PDB entry 4QWF | X-ray diffraction, 3.00 A resolution | chains D and E of the 28 polymer chains in the assembly

Chain D:
Name: Proteasome subunit alpha type-5
Organism: Saccharomyces cerevisiae
UniProt: P32379 (PSA5_YEAST); residues -7 to 252 here correspond to UniProt positions 1-260 (UniProt number = residue number + 8)
Sequence (260 residues; numbered -7 to 252; the number before each row is that of its first residue; numbers below 1 keep their minus sign (Met-7 is residue -7)):
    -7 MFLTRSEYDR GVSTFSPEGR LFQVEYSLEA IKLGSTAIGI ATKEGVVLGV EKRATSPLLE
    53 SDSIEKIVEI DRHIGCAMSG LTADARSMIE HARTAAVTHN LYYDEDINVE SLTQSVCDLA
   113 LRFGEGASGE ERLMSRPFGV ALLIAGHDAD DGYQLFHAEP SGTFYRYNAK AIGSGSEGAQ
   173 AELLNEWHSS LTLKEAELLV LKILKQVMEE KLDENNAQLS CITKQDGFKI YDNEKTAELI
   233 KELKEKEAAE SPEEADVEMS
Disordered / not traced: -7 to 0, 118-124, 243-252

Chain E:
Name: Proteasome subunit alpha type-6
Organism: Saccharomyces cerevisiae
UniProt: P40302 (PSA6_YEAST); residues 0-233 here correspond to UniProt positions 1-234 (UniProt number = residue number + 1)
Sequence (234 residues; row label = number of the first residue in the row; numbering starts at 0):
     0 MFRNNYDGDT VTFSPTGRLF QVEYALEAIK QGSVTVGLRS NTHAVLVALK RNADELSSYQ
    60 KKIIKCDEHM GLSLAGLAPD ARVLSNYLRQ QCNYSSLVFN RKLAVERAGH LLCDKAQKNT
   120 QSYGGRPYGV GLLIIGYDKS GAHLLEFQPS GNVTELYGTA IGARSQGAKT YLERTLDTFI
   180 KIDGNPDELI KAGVEAISQS LRDESLTVDN LSIAIVGKDT PFTIYDGEAV AKYI
Disordered / not traced: 0-2
Curated features (UniProtKB/Swiss-Prot):
  - modified residue: Ser13 (Phosphoserine)
  - cross-link: Lys190 (Glycyl lysine isopeptide (Lys-Gly) (interchain with G-Cter in ubiquitin))

How chain D and chain E interact:
Residue-residue contacts (44):
  Ser5(D) - Arg125(E)
  Thr6(D) - Gly7(E)
  Thr6(D) - Gln20(E)
  Phe7(D) - Gln20(E)  hydrogen bond (backbone-side chain)
  Phe7(D) - Tyr23(E)
  Phe7(D) - Ala24(E)  hydrophobic
  Phe7(D) - Leu76(E)  hydrophobic
  Phe7(D) - Arg125(E)
  Phe7(D) - Pro126(E)
  Phe7(D) - Gly128(E)
  Ser8(D) - Tyr23(E)
  Pro9(D) - Tyr23(E)  hydrophobic
  Pro9(D) - Glu26(E)
  Glu10(D) - Glu26(E)
  Glu10(D) - Gln30(E)
  Gly11(D) - Tyr23(E)
  Gly11(D) - Ala27(E)
  Leu13(D) - Arg125(E)
  Gln106(D) - Arg81(E)  hydrogen bond
  Asp110(D) - Arg81(E)  salt bridge
  Leu113(D) - Pro78(E)  hydrophobic
  Leu113(D) - Arg125(E)
  Glu117(D) - Tyr122(E)
  Ser153(D) - Pro78(E)
  Gly154(D) - Pro78(E)
  Thr155(D) - Gln59(E)
  Phe156(D) - Gln59(E)
  Tyr157(D) - Arg50(E)
  Tyr157(D) - Ala52(E)
  Tyr157(D) - Ser56(E)
  Tyr157(D) - Ser57(E)
  Tyr157(D) - Gln59(E)
  Arg158(D) - Ser56(E)
  Arg158(D) - Ser57(E)  hydrogen bond (backbone-backbone)
  Tyr159(D) - Ala52(E)
  Tyr159(D) - Asp53(E)
  Tyr159(D) - Leu55(E)
  Tyr159(D) - Ser56(E)
  Asn160(D) - Leu55(E)  hydrogen bond (backbone-backbone)
  Ala161(D) - Leu55(E)
  Gln172(D) - Asp53(E)  hydrogen bond
  Gln172(D) - Leu55(E)
  Leu175(D) - Leu55(E)
  Leu176(D) - Leu55(E)  hydrophobic
Other interface residues (no listed pair), chain D (26 interface residues in all): Arg2, Gly3
Other interface residues (no listed pair), chain E (26 interface residues in all): Asp6, Asn51, Glu54, Asp79, Gly123

Summary:
Chain D and chain E each contribute 26 residues to their interface; the contacts include 5 hydrogen bonds and
1 salt bridge. Polar contacts include Asp110(D)-Arg81(E), Phe7(D)-Gln20(E) and Gln106(D)-Arg81(E).
Here chain D is Proteasome subunit alpha type-5 and chain E is Proteasome subunit alpha type-6, both from
Saccharomyces cerevisiae. Entry 4QWF (yCP beta5-M45I mutant in complex with carfilzomib) was determined by
X-ray diffraction together with 4QUX, 4QUY, 4QV0, 4QV1, 4QV3, 4QV4 and 42 further entries from the same study.
